Entry 5LFV (X-ray diffraction, 2.30 A resolution); this record covers chain A.

Chain A:
Protein: Myelin-associated glycoprotein
Source organism: Mus musculus
Reference sequence: P20917 (MAG_MOUSE); numbering as in UniProt (aligned over 20-325)
Chain sequence (317 residues; row label = number of the first residue in the row):
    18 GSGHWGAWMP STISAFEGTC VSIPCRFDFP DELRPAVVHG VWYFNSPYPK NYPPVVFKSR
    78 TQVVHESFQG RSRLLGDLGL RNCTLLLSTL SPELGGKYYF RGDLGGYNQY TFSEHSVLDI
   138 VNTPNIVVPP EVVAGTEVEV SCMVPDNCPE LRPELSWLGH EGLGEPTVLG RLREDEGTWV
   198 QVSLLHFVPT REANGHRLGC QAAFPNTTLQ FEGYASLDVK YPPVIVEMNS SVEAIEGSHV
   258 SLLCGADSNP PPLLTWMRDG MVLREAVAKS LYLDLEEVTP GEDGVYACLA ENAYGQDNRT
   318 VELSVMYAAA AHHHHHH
Unresolved in the structure: 18, 64-67, 330-334
Sequence notes: expression tag (18-19, 326-334)
Disulfides: Cys37-Cys165, Cys42-Cys100, Cys159-Cys217, Cys261-Cys305
Covalent attachments: alpha-D-mannopyranose (MAN) linked to Trp22; N-acetylglucosamine (NAG) linked to Asn99, Asn223, Asn246, Asn315
Curated features (UniProtKB/Swiss-Prot):
  - binding site (a ganglioside GT1b (d18:1(4E))): Tyr65 to Lys67, Arg118, Tyr124 to Thr128
  - glycosylation: Trp22 (C-linked (Man) tryptophan), Asn99 (N-linked (GlcNAc...) asparagine), Asn223 (N-linked (GlcNAc...) asparagine), Asn246 (N-linked (GlcNAc...) asparagine), Asn315 (N-linked (GlcNAc...) asparagine)
Reported in the primary citation:
  - post-translational modification sites: Trp22
  - binding site for N-acetyl-alpha-neuraminic acid: Tyr65, Arg118, Tyr127, Thr128
  - mutagenesis - W25Q: increased binding to GT1b liposomes
  - mutagenesis - R118A, Y127A, T128A: abolished binding to GT1b liposomes
  - mutagenesis - Y65A: decreased binding to GT1b liposomes
  - mutagenesis - R118A: abolished signaling in response to neurite outgrowth

Summary:
Covalently linked alpha-D-mannopyranose: at Trp22. N-acetylglucosamine is covalently linked to Asn99, Asn223,
Asn246 and Asn315. UniProt lists 9 ganglioside GT1b (d18:1(4E))-binding residues. From the paper: a binding
site for N-acetyl-alpha-neuraminic acid at Tyr65, Arg118 and Tyr127 among others; R118A, Y127A and T128A
abolish binding to GT1b liposomes; 5 substitutions were tested in all.
Chain A is Myelin-associated glycoprotein (Mus musculus); the structure, Crystal structure of glycosylated
Myelin-associated glycoprotein (MAG) Ig1-3 with soaked trisaccharide ligand, was determined by X-ray
diffraction, deposited together with 5LF5, 5LFR and 5LFU.
